PDB entry 9CYL | X-ray diffraction, 4.66 A resolution (low resolution: residue-level contacts below are approximate; hydrogen-bond / salt-bridge calls are withheld) | chains B and L of the 4 polymer chains in the assembly

# Chain B
Molecule: H-2 class II histocompatibility antigen, A beta chain
Organism: Mus musculus
UniProt: P14483 (HB2A_MOUSE); the construct lacks a stretch of the UniProt sequence, so the offset changes along the chain: 27-111 = UniProt 27-111; 112-217 = UniProt 113-218
Chain sequence (192 residues; each row starts with the number of its first residue):
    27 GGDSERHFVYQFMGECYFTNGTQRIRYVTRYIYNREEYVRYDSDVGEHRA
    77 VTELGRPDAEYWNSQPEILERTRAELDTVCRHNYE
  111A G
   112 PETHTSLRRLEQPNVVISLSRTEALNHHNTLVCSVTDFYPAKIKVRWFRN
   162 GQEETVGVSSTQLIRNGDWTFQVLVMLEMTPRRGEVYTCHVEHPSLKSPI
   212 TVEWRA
Disordered / not traced: 27-30
Disulfides: Cys42-Cys106, Cys144-Cys200
Glycans and other covalent adducts: N-acetylglucosamine (NAG) linked to Asn46
Curated features (UniProtKB/Swiss-Prot):
  - region: Arg216, Ala217 (Connecting peptide)
  - glycosylation: Asn46 (N-linked (GlcNAc...) asparagine)

# Chain L
Molecule: Secreted lymphocyte activation gene 3 protein
Organism: Mus musculus
UniProt: Q61790 (LAG3_MOUSE); numbering as in UniProt; present here: 23-68, 91-254
Chain sequence (210 residues; row label = number of the first residue in the row; note: 22 numbers in that range are skipped by the numbering (no residue carries them; nothing is unmodelled there)):
    23 SGPGKELPVVWAQEGAPVHLPCSLKSPNLDPNFLRRGGVIWQHQPD
    91 SGGRYTVLSVAPGGLRSGRQPLHPHVQLEERGLQRGDFSLWLRPALRTDA
   141 GEYHATVRLPNRALSCSLRLRVGQASMIASPSGVLKLSDWVLLNCSFSRP
   191 DRPVSVHWFQGQNRVPVYNSPRHFLAETFLLLPQVSPLDSGTWGCVLTYR
   241 DGFNVSITYNLKVL
Disordered / not traced: 23-27, 91-93
Disulfides: Cys44-Cys156, Cys185-Cys235
Glycans and other covalent adducts: N-acetylglucosamine (NAG) linked to Asn184, Asn244
Curated features (UniProtKB/Swiss-Prot):
  - glycosylation (N-linked (GlcNAc...) asparagine): Asn184, Asn244
  - mutagenesis: Arg94 (R94E: Decreased binding to MHC class II), Tyr95 (Y95F: No significant effect on MHC class II-binding), Arg121 (R121A: No significant effect on MHC class II-binding)

# Interface between chain B and chain L
Pairs across the interface (9; chain B residue first):
  Arg132(B) - Arg148(L)
  Ser170(B) - Thr96(L)
  Ser170(B) - Gly108(L)
  Ser171(B) - Gly108(L)
  Thr172(B) - Ser107(L)
  Gln173(B) - Leu112(L)
  Ile175(B) - Leu105(L)
  Leu185(B) - Leu105(L)
  Glu189(B) - Gln64(L)
Interface residues without a listed pair, chain B (10 interface residues in all): Val169, Met187
Interface residues without a listed pair, chain L (11 interface residues in all): Tyr95, Arg106, Arg109, Gln110

# Summary
10 residues of chain B and 11 residues of chain L are in contact. N-acetylglucosamine is covalently linked to
Asn46(B). Covalently linked N-acetylglucosamine: at Asn184(L) and Asn244(L). UniProt lists 3 mutagenesis sites
on chain L.
Chain B is H-2 class II histocompatibility antigen, A beta chain and chain L is Secreted lymphocyte activation
gene 3 protein, both from Mus musculus; the structure, Structure of LAG3 loop1 deletion bound to the MHC class
II molecule I-A(b), was determined by X-ray diffraction, deposited together with 9CYM.
